PDB entry 7MVY | electron microscopy, 2.39 A resolution | chains A and B

[Chain A]
Molecule: Nucleoporin NUP188
Organism: Chaetomium thermophilum (strain DSM 1495 / CBS 144.50 / IMI 039719)
UniProt: G0SFH5 (NU188_CHATD); numbering as in UniProt (aligned over 1-1858)
Sequence (1862 residues; numbered -3 to 1858; the number before each row is that of its first residue; numbers below 1 keep their minus sign (Gly-3 is residue -3)):
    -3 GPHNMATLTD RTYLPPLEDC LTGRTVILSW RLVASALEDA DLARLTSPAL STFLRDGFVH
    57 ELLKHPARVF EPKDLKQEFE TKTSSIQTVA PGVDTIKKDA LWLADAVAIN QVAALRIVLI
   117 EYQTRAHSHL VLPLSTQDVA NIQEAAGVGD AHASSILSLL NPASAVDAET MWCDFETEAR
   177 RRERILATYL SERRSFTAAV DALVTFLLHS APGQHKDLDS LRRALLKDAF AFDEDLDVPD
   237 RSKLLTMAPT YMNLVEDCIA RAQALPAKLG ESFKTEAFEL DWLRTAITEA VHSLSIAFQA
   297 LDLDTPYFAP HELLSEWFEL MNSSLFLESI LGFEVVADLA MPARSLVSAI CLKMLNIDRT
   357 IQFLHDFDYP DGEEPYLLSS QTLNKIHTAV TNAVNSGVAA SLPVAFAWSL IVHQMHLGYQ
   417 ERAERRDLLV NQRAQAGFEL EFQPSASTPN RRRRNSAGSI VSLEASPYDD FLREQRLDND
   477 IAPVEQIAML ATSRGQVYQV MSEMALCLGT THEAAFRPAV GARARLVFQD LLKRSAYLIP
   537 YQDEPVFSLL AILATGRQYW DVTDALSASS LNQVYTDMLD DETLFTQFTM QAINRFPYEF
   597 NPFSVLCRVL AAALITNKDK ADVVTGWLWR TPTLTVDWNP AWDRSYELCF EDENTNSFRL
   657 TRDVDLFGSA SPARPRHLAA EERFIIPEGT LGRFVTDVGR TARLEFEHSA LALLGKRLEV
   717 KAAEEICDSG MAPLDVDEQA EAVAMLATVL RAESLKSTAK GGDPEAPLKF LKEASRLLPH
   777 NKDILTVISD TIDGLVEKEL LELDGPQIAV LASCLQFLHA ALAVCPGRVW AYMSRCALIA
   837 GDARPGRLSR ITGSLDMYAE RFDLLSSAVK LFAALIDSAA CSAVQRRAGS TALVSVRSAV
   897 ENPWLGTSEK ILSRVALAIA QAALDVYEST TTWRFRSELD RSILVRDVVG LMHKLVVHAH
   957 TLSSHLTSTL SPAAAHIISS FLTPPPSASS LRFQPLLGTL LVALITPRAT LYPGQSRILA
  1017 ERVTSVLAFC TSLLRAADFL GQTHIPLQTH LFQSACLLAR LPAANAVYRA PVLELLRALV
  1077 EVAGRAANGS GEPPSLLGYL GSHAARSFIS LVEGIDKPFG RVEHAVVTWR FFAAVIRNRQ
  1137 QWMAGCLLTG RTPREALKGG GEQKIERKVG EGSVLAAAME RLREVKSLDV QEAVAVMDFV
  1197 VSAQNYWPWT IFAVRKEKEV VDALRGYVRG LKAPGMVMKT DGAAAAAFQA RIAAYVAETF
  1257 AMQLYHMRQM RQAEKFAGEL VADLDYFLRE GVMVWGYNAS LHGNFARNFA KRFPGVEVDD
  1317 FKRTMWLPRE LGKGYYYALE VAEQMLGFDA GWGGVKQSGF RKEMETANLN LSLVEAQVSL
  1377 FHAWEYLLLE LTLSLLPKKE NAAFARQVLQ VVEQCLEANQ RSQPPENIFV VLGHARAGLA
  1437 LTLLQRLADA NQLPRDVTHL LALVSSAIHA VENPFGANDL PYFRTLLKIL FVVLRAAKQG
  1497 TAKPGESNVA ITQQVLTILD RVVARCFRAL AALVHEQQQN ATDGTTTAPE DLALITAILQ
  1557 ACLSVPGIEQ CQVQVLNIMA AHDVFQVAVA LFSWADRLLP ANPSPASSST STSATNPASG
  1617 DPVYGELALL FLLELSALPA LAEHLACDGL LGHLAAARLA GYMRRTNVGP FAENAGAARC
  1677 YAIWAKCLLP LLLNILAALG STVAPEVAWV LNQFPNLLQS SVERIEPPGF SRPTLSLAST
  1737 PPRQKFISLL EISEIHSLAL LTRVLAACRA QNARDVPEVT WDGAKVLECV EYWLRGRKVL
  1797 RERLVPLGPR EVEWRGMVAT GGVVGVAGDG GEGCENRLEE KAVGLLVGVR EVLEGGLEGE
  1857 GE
Unresolved in the structure: -3 to 2, 82-87, 144-151, 420-461, 665-677, 693-696, 881-898, 1083-1087, 1148-1164, 1497-1504, 1532-1542, 1590-1617, 1724-1744, 1791-1793, 1809-1831, 1851-1858
Sequence notes: expression tag (-3 to 0)

[Chain B]
Molecule: Nucleoporin NIC96
Organism: Chaetomium thermophilum (strain DSM 1495 / CBS 144.50 / IMI 039719)
UniProt: G0S024 (NIC96_CHATD); residue numbers follow UniProt; this construct covers 240-301
Sequence (63 residues; each row starts with the number of its first residue):
   239 SGTGLGEVDV DTYLSNLQTK TTLSMIADGL ERSARDFDAF LEENVTLEWE AQRKRIYQHF
   299 GIK
Unresolved in the structure: 239-246, 300-301
Sequence notes: expression tag (239)

[How chain A and chain B interact]
Residue-residue contacts (43; chain A residue first):
  Asn1201(A) - Lys258(B)
  Asn1201(A) - Thr259(B)
  Asn1201(A) - Thr260(B)  hydrogen bond (backbone-backbone)
  Pro1204(A) - Thr260(B)
  Trp1205(A) - Tyr251(B)  hydrophobic
  Trp1205(A) - Leu252(B)  hydrophobic
  Trp1205(A) - Leu255(B)
  Tyr1261(A) - Met263(B)
  Tyr1261(A) - Ile264(B)  hydrophobic
  His1262(A) - Tyr251(B)  hydrogen bond
  His1262(A) - Thr260(B)
  Met1266(A) - Tyr251(B)  hydrophobic
  Gln1268(A) - Asp247(B)
  Tyr1382(A) - Ile264(B)  hydrophobic
  Leu1385(A) - Leu268(B)  hydrophobic
  Glu1386(A) - Ile264(B)
  Leu1389(A) - Arg270(B)
  Thr1438(A) - Ser271(B)  hydrogen bond
  Gln1441(A) - Ser271(B)  hydrogen bond
  Gln1441(A) - Asp274(B)
  Gln1441(A) - Phe275(B)
  Ala1444(A) - Phe278(B)  hydrophobic
  Asp1445(A) - Phe278(B)
  Lys1484(A) - Phe275(B)
  Arg1491(A) - Phe278(B)
  Arg1491(A) - Asn282(B)  hydrogen bond
  Ala1553(A) - Leu279(B)  hydrophobic
  Gln1556(A) - Val283(B)
  Gln1556(A) - Glu286(B)
  Gln1556(A) - Trp287(B)  hydrogen bond
  Ser1560(A) - Glu286(B)  hydrogen bond
  Glu1565(A) - Arg293(B)  salt bridge
  Lys1682(A) - Trp287(B)
  Ala1693(A) - Phe298(B)  hydrophobic
  His1752(A) - Arg291(B)  hydrogen bond
  Pro1805(A) - Glu280(B)
  Glu1807(A) - Arg273(B)
  Glu1807(A) - Asp274(B)
  Glu1807(A) - Ala277(B)
  Lys1837(A) - Glu281(B)  salt bridge
  Lys1837(A) - Thr284(B)
  Leu1841(A) - Arg291(B)
  Glu1847(A) - Tyr295(B)
Also at the interface, not in a pair above, chain A (42 interface residues in all): Gln1200, Met1258, Gln1265, Glu1381, Leu1437, Arg1442, Phe1487, Val1488, Ala1633, Ser1749, Leu1756, Gly1804, Val1808
Also at the interface, not in a pair above, chain B (32 interface residues in all): Gly267, Leu285, Gln290

[In short]
The interface between chain A and chain B involves 42 residues on one side and 32 on the other, with 8
hydrogen bonds and 2 salt bridges. Polar contacts include Glu1565(A)-Arg293(B), Lys1837(A)-Glu281(B) and
His1262(A)-Tyr251(B).
Here chain A is Nucleoporin NUP188 and chain B is Nucleoporin NIC96, both from Chaetomium thermophilum (strain
DSM 1495 / CBS 144.50 / IMI 039719). Entry 7MVY (Single particle cryo-EM structure of the Chaetomium
thermophilum Nup188-Nic96 complex (Nup188 residues 1-1858; Nic96 residues 240-301)) was determined by electron
microscopy, deposited together with 7MVT, 7MVU, 7MVV, 7MVX, 7MVZ and 7MW1.
